4XZE - chain A; structure by X-ray diffraction, 2.90 A resolution.

# Chain A
Name: Nucleoprotein
Organism: Hazara virus
Reference sequence: M4PWE6 (M4PWE6_9VIRU); numbering as in UniProt (aligned over 1-485)
Sequence (488 residues; row label = number of the first residue in the row; numbers below 1 keep their minus sign (Leu-2 is residue -2)):
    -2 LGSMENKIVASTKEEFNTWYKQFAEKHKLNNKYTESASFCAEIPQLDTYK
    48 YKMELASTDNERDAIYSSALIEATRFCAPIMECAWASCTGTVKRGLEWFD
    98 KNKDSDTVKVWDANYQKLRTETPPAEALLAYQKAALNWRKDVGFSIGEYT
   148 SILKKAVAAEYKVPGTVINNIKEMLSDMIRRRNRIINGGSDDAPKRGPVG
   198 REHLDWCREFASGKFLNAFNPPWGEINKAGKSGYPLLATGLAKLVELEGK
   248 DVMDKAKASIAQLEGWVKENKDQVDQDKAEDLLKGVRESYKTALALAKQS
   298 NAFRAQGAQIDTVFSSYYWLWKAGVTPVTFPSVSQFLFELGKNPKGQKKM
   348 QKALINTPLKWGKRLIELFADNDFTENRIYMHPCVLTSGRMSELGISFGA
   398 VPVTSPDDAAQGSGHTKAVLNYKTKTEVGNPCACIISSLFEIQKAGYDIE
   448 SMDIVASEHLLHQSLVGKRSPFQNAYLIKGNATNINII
Not modelled in the structure: -2 to -1, 184-196, 485
Sequence notes: expression tag (-2 to 0)
From the paper describing this entry:
  - conformationally variable residues (order/disorder transition): Asn184 to Val196

# Summary
The paper reports conformational variability at Asn184.
Chain A is Nucleoprotein (Hazara virus); the structure, The crystal structure of Hazara virus nucleoprotein,
was determined by X-ray diffraction together with 4XZ8 and 4XZC from the same study.
